5JP4 - chains A and B; structure by X-ray diffraction, 2.04 A resolution.

== Chain A ==
Molecule: mRNA-decapping enzyme subunit 1
From: Schizosaccharomyces pombe
Reference sequence: Q9P805 (DCP1_SCHPO); residue numbers follow UniProt; this construct covers 1-127
Chain sequence (129 residues; row label = number of the first residue in the row; numbers below 1 keep their minus sign (Gly-1 is residue -1)):
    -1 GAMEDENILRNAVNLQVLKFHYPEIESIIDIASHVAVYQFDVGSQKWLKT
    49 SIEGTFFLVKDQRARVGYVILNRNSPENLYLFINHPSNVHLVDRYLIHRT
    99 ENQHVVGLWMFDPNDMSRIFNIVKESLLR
Unresolved in the structure: -1 to 1
Construct notes: expression tag (-1 to 0)

== Chain B ==
Molecule: Uncharacterized protein C18G6.09c
From: Schizosaccharomyces pombe
Reference sequence: Q10108 (YAQ9_SCHPO); residues 156-181 here = UniProt positions 156-181
Chain sequence (41 residues; numbered 141 to 181; the number before each row is that of its first residue):
   141 GAMSFSSNSSSDTNSILYAGPTFTHSPAASNLPIPTFLHSP
Unresolved in the structure: 141, 146-164, 180-181
Construct notes: expression tag (141-155)

== How chain A and chain B interact ==
Pairs across the interface (30; chain A residue first):
  Ala34(A) - Ser166(B)
  Tyr36(A) - Ser166(B)
  Tyr36(A) - Pro167(B)  hydrogen bond (side chain-backbone)
  Tyr36(A) - Ala169(B)  hydrophobic
  Tyr36(A) - Leu172(B)  hydrophobic
  Phe38(A) - Ile174(B)  hydrophobic
  Phe38(A) - Pro175(B)
  Trp45(A) - Ala169(B)
  Trp45(A) - Leu172(B)
  Trp45(A) - Pro173(B)  hydrogen bond (side chain-backbone)
  Trp45(A) - Ile174(B)
  Trp45(A) - Pro175(B)
  Leu46(A) - Ala169(B)
  Lys47(A) - Ser166(B)  hydrogen bond
  Lys47(A) - Pro167(B)  hydrogen bond (side chain-backbone)
  Lys47(A) - Ala169(B)
  Val90(A) - Phe145(B)  hydrophobic
  Val90(A) - Pro173(B)  hydrophobic
  Tyr93(A) - Pro167(B)
  Tyr93(A) - Asn171(B)  hydrogen bond
  Tyr93(A) - Leu172(B)  hydrophobic
  Tyr93(A) - Pro173(B)
  Ile95(A) - Phe145(B)  hydrophobic
  Arg97(A) - Met143(B)
  Arg97(A) - Phe177(B)
  Gln101(A) - Phe177(B)
  Val103(A) - Phe177(B)  hydrophobic
  Trp107(A) - His165(B)
  Trp107(A) - Ser166(B)
  Trp107(A) - Pro167(B)
Other interface residues (no listed pair), chain A (17 interface residues in all): Gln43, Glu51, Asp91, Gly105
Other interface residues (no listed pair), chain B (15 interface residues in all): Ala142, Ala168, His179
From the paper, about this interface:
  - pairs named by the authors: Tyr36(A)-Pro167(B) (hydrogen bond), Tyr36(A)-Leu172(B), Phe38(A)-Pro175(B), Trp45(A)-Leu172(B), Trp45(A)-Pro173(B) (hydrogen bond), Trp45(A)-Pro175(B), Lys47(A)-Ser166(B) (hydrogen bond), Val90(A)-Pro173(B) (hydrophobic contact), Tyr93(A)-Leu172(B), Gln101(A)-Phe177(B), Val103(A)-Pro175(B), Trp107(A)-Pro167(B) (hydrophobic contact), Pro167(B)-Lys47(A) (hydrogen bond)

== Overview ==
17 residues of chain A and 15 residues of chain B are in contact, with 5 hydrogen bonds. Polar pairs include
Tyr36(A)-Pro167(B), Trp45(A)-Pro173(B) and Lys47(A)-Ser166(B). The paper describes hydrogen bonds between
Tyr36(A) and Pro167(B), Trp45(A) and Pro173(B) and Lys47(A) and Ser166(B) among others; contacts between
Tyr36(A) and Leu172(B), Phe38(A) and Pro175(B) and Trp45(A) and Leu172(B) among others; hydrophobic contacts
between Val90(A) and Pro173(B) and Trp107(A) and Pro167(B).
Here chain A is mRNA-decapping enzyme subunit 1 and chain B is Uncharacterized protein C18G6.09c, both from
Schizosaccharomyces pombe. Entry 5JP4 (Crystal structure of S. pombe Dcp1 in complex with the decapping
enhancer EDC) was determined by X-ray diffraction.
